7BEG - chains A and C of the 9 polymer chains in the assembly; structure by electron microscopy, 4.20 A resolution (low resolution: residue-level contacts below are approximate; hydrogen-bond / salt-bridge calls are withheld).

Chain A:
Name: DNA-directed RNA polymerase subunit alpha
Source organism: Escherichia coli
Notes: EC 2.7.7.6
UniProt: P0A7Z4 (RPOA_ECOLI); residues 1-329 here = UniProt positions 1-329
Sequence (329 residues; numbered 1 to 329; the number before each row is that of its first residue):
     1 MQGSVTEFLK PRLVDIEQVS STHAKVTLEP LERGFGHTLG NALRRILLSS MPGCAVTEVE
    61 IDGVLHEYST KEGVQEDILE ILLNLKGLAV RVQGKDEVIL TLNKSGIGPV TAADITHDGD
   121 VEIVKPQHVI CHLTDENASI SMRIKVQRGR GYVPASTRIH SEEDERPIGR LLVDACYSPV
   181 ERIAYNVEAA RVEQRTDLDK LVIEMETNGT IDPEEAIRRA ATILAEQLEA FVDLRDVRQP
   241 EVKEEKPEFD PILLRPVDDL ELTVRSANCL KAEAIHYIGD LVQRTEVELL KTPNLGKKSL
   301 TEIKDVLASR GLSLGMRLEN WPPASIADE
Disordered / not traced: 1-5, 236-248, 324-329
Swiss-Prot annotation at these positions:
  - region: E162 to E165 (Required for interaction with Crp at class II promoters)
  - modified residue: R265 (ADP-ribosylarginine), K297 (N6-acetyllysine), K298 (N6-acetyllysine)
  - mutagenesis: R45 (R45C: In rpoA112; temperature-sensitive, blocks RNA polymerase assembly), E162 to E165 (5-fold decrease in CRP-class II promoter-dependent transcription), E165 (E165K: 5-fold decrease in CRP-class II promoter-dependent transcription), R191 (R191C: In rpoA101; temperature-sensitive)

Chain C:
Name: DNA-directed RNA polymerase subunit beta
Source organism: Escherichia coli
Notes: EC 2.7.7.6
UniProt: P0A8V4 (RPOB_ECO57); residues 1-1342 here = UniProt positions 1-1342
Sequence (1342 residues; row label = number of the first residue in the row):
     1 MVYSYTEKKR IRKDFGKRPQ VLDVPYLLSI QLDSFQKFIE QDPEGQYGLE AAFRSVFPIQ
    61 SYSGNSELQY VSYRLGEPVF DVQECQIRGV TYSAPLRVKL RLVIYEREAP EGTVKDIKEQ
   121 EVYMGEIPLM TDNGTFVING TERVIVSQLH RSPGVFFDSD KGKTHSSGKV LYNARIIPYR
   181 GSWLDFEFDP KDNLFVRIDR RRKLPATIIL RALNYTTEQI LDLFFEKVIF EIRDNKLQME
   241 LVPERLRGET ASFDIEANGK VYVEKGRRIT ARHIRQLEKD DVKLIEVPVE YIAGKVVAKD
   301 YIDESTGELI CAANMELSLD LLAKLSQSGH KRIETLFTND LDHGPYISET LRVDPTNDRL
   361 SALVEIYRMM RPGEPPTREA AESLFENLFF SEDRYDLSAV GRMKFNRSLL REEIEGSGIL
   421 SKDDIIDVMK KLIDIRNGKG EVDDIDHLGN RRIRSVGEMA ENQFRVGLVR VERAVKERLS
   481 LGDLDTLMPQ DMINAKPISA AVKEFFGSSQ LSQFMDQNNP LSEITHKRRI SALGPGGLTR
   541 ERAGFEVRDV HPTHYGRVCP IETPEGPNIG LINSLSVYAQ TNEYGFLETP YRKVTDGVVT
   601 DEIHYLSAIE EGNYVIAQAN SNLDEEGHFV EDLVTCRSKG ESSLFSRDQV DYMDVSTQQV
   661 VSVGASLIPF LEHDDANRAL MGANMQRQAV PTLRADKPLV GTGMERAVAV DSGVTAVAKR
   721 GGVVQYVDAS RIVIKVNEDE MYPGEAGIDI YNLTKYTRSN QNTCINQMPC VSLGEPVERG
   781 DVLADGPSTD LGELALGQNM RVAFMPWNGY NFEDSILVSE RVVQEDRFTT IHIQELACVS
   841 RDTKLGPEEI TADIPNVGEA ALSKLDESGI VYIGAEVTGG DILVGKVTPK GETQLTPEEK
   901 LLRAIFGEKA SDVKDSSLRV PNGVSGTVID VQVFTRDGVE KDKRALEIEE MQLKQAKKDL
   961 SEELQILEAG LFSRIRAVLV AGGVEAEKLD KLPRDRWLEL GLTDEEKQNQ LEQLAEQYDE
  1021 LKHEFEKKLE AKRRKITQGD DLAPGVLKIV KVYLAVKRRI QPGDKMAGRH GNKGVISKIN
  1081 PIEDMPYDEN GTPVDIVLNP LGVPSRMNIG QILETHLGMA AKGIGDKINA MLKQQQEVAK
  1141 LREFIQRAYD LGADVRQKVD LSTFSDEEVM RLAENLRKGM PIATPVFDGA KEAEIKELLK
  1201 LGDLPTSGQI RLYDGRTGEQ FERPVTVGYM YMLKLNHLVD DKMHARSTGS YSLVTQQPLG
  1261 GKAQFGGQRF GEMEVWALEA YGAAYTLQEM LTVKSDDVNG RTKMYKNIVD GNHQMEPGMP
  1321 ESFNVLLKEI RSLGINIELE DE
Disordered / not traced: 1
Swiss-Prot annotation at these positions:
  - modified residue (N6-acetyllysine): K1022, K1200

Chain A / chain C interface:
Residue-residue contacts - 60 pairs, chain A then chain C:
  H37(A) with G1218(C)
  N41(A) with G1215(C); R1216(C); T1217(C); G1218(C)
  R44(A) with E1083(C); Y1087(C); G1215(C)
  R45(A) with E1083(C); D1084(C)
  L48(A) with I1082(C); E1083(C)
  S49(A) with E1083(C)
  L65(A) with I873(C); G874(C)
  H66(A) with I873(C); G874(C); T927(C); I929(C)
  Y68(A) with Y756(C); T927(C); V928(C); I929(C); A1055(C)
  T70(A) with S730(C); K755(C)
  K71(A) with D728(C)
  E72(A) with D728(C)
  G73(A) with Y726(C); D728(C)
  V74(A) with D728(C); A729(C)
  Q75(A) with V727(C); A729(C); V771(C)
  E76(A) with A729(C)
  D77(A) with A729(C)
  L79(A) with L693(C); Y756(C)
  E80(A) with R694(C)
  L83(A) with R694(C); D826(C)
  K86(A) with Q824(C)
  T134(A) with Y726(C); V727(C)
  D135(A) with Y726(C)
  Y152(A) with E820(C); Q824(C)
  R166(A) with E876(C)
  I168(A) with Y872(C); A875(C)
  C176(A) with Q824(C)
  E181(A) with R821(C)
  R182(A) with G1091(C)
  I183(A) with G1091(C)
  A184(A) with E1089(C); N1090(C); G1091(C)
  Y185(A) with Y1087(C); G1218(C)
Other interface residues (no listed pair), chain A (36 interface residues in all): E67, E165, D174, A175
Other interface residues (no listed pair), chain C (41 interface residues in all): P769, C770, E825, K864, K1057, T1092, D1214

In short:
Chain A and chain C form an interface of 36 and 41 residues respectively. UniProt lists 6 mutagenesis sites on
chain A.
Chain A is DNA-directed RNA polymerase subunit alpha and chain C is DNA-directed RNA polymerase subunit beta,
both from Escherichia coli; the structure, Structures of class I bacterial transcription complexes, was
determined by electron microscopy (same publication as 7BEF).
